Entry 1UVX (X-ray diffraction, 2.45 A resolution); this record covers chain A.

== Chain A ==
Name: Globin LI637
Organism: Chlamydomonas moewusii
Notes: fragment: hemoglobin, residues 44-164
UniProt: Q08753 (GLB1_CHLEU); residues 1-121 here correspond to UniProt positions 44-164 (UniProt number = residue number + 43)
Amino-acid sequence (121 residues; numbered 1 to 121; the number before each row is that of its first residue):
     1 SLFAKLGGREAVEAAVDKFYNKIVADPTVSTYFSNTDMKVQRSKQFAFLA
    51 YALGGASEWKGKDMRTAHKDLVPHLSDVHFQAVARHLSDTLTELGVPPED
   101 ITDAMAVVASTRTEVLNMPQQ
Metal / ion sites: heme Fe: His68 (together with cyanide ion)
Residues lining bound ligands:
  - cyanide ion (CYN): Tyr20, Phe33, Gln41, Gln45
  - heme (HEM): Val29, Tyr32, Phe33, Asn35, Thr36, Gln41, Lys44, Gln45, Phe48, Trp59, Gly61, Lys62, Met64, Ala67, His68, Leu71, Leu75, His79, Phe80, Val83, Val108, Thr111, Val115
  - xenon (XE), molecule 1: Leu6, Val12, Ala15, Leu49, Leu53, Leu87, Leu91
  - xenon (XE), molecule 2: Leu6, Ala11, Val12, Ala15, Leu91, Val96
  - xenon (XE), molecule 3: Ala15, Val16, Phe19, Leu49, Leu87
  - xenon (XE), molecule 4: Phe19, Gln45, Leu49, Val83, Leu87, Val108

== In short ==
Chain A binds heme, cyanide ion and 4 copies of xenon.
Chain A is Globin LI637 (Chlamydomonas moewusii); the structure, Heme-ligand tunneling on group I truncated
hemoglobins, was determined by X-ray diffraction (same publication as 1S56, 1S61 and 1UVY).
